Entry 2QD6 (X-ray diffraction, 1.28 A resolution); this record covers chains A and B.

Chain A:
Protein: Protease
Source organism: Human immunodeficiency virus 1
Notes: EC 3.4.23.16
UniProt: P03367 (POL_HV1BR); residues 1-99 here correspond to UniProt positions 501-599 (UniProt number = residue number + 500)
Sequence (99 residues; row label = number of the first residue in the row):
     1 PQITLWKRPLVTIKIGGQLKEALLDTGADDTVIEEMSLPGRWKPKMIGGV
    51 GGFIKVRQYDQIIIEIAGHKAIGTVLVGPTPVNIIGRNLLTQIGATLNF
Sequence notes: engineered mutation Lys7 (Gln507 in P03367), Ile33 (Leu533 in P03367), Val50 (Ile550 in P03367), Ile63 (Leu563 in P03367), Ala67 (Cys567 in P03367), Ala95 (Cys595 in P03367)
Metal / ion sites: Na+ near Asp60 (its only coordinating residue here)
Ligand contacts: rl-98065 (065; (3r,3as,6ar)-hexahydrofuro[2,3-b]furan-3-yl(2S,3R)-3-hydroxy-4-(N-isobutylbenzo[d][1,3]dioxole-5-sulfonamido)-1-phenylbutan-2-ylcarbamate): Arg8, Leu23, Asp25, Gly27, Ala28, Asp29, Asp30, Val32, Ile47, Gly48, Gly49, Val50, Pro81, Val82, Ile84
UniProt features mapped onto this chain:
  - region (Dimerization of protease): Pro1 to Leu5, Gly49, Gly51 to Lys55, Asn88 to Gly94, Thr96 to Phe99
  - active site: Asp25 (For protease activity)
  - site: Phe99 (Cleavage)
What the authors report for this chain:
  - binding site for rl-98065: Asp30, Val50

Chain B:
Protein: Protease
Source organism: Human immunodeficiency virus 1
Notes: EC 3.4.23.16
UniProt: P03367 (POL_HV1BR); residues 101-199 here correspond to UniProt positions 501-599 (UniProt number = residue number + 400)
Sequence (99 residues; numbered 101 to 199; the number before each row is that of its first residue):
   101 PQITLWKRPLVTIKIGGQLKEALLDTGADDTVIEEMSLPGRWKPKMIGGV
   151 GGFIKVRQYDQIIIEIAGHKAIGTVLVGPTPVNIIGRNLLTQIGATLNF
Sequence notes: engineered mutation Lys107 (Gln507 in P03367), Ile133 (Leu533 in P03367), Val150 (Ile550 in P03367), Ile163 (Leu563 in P03367), Ala167 (Cys567 in P03367), Ala195 (Cys595 in P03367)
Ligand contacts: rl-98065 (065; (3r,3as,6ar)-hexahydrofuro[2,3-b]furan-3-yl(2S,3R)-3-hydroxy-4-(N-isobutylbenzo[d][1,3]dioxole-5-sulfonamido)-1-phenylbutan-2-ylcarbamate): Arg108, Leu123, Asp125, Gly127, Ala128, Asp129, Asp130, Val132, Ile147, Gly148, Gly149, Val150, Pro181, Val182, Ile184
UniProt features mapped onto this chain:
  - region (Dimerization of protease): Pro101 to Leu105, Gly149, Gly151 to Lys155, Asn188 to Gly194, Thr196 to Phe199
  - active site: Asp125 (For protease activity)
  - site: Phe199 (Cleavage)

Chain A / chain B interface:
Contacting residue pairs (99):
  Pro1(A) with Leu197(B); Asn198(B); Phe199(B), hydrogen bond (backbone-backbone)
  Gln2(A) with Thr196(B), hydrogen bond; Leu197(B); Asn198(B), hydrogen bond
  Ile3(A) with Thr196(B); Leu197(B), hydrogen bond (backbone-backbone); Phe199(B), hydrophobic
  Leu5(A) with Thr126(B); Arg187(B), hydrogen bond (backbone-side chain); Leu190(B), hydrophobic; Thr191(B); Ala195(B)
  Trp6(A) with Arg187(B), hydrogen bond (backbone-side chain); Thr191(B)
  Lys7(A) with Arg187(B)
  Arg8(A) with Asp129(B), salt bridge; Arg187(B)
  Pro9(A) with Thr126(B); Arg187(B)
  Leu23(A) with Gly127(B)
  Leu24(A) with Thr126(B), hydrogen bond (backbone-side chain); Leu197(B), hydrophobic
  Asp25(A) with Asp125(B); Thr126(B); Gly127(B), hydrogen bond (side chain-backbone)
  Thr26(A) with Leu105(B); Pro109(B); Leu124(B), hydrogen bond (side chain-backbone); Asp125(B); Thr126(B), hydrogen bond (side chain-backbone); Leu197(B)
  Gly27(A) with Leu123(B); Asp125(B), hydrogen bond (backbone-side chain)
  Asp29(A) with Arg108(B), salt bridge
  Gly49(A) with Val150(B); Pro181(B)
  Val50(A) with Gly149(B); Val150(B); Gly151(B), hydrogen bond (backbone-backbone); Gly152(B); Ile154(B), hydrophobic; Pro179(B); Thr180(B); Pro181(B)
  Gly51(A) with Val150(B), hydrogen bond (backbone-backbone); Gly151(B); Gly152(B); Ile154(B)
  Gly52(A) with Val150(B); Gly151(B)
  Ile54(A) with Val150(B); Gly151(B)
  His69(A) with Phe199(B)
  Thr80(A) with Val150(B)
  Pro81(A) with Gly149(B); Val150(B)
  Arg87(A) with Leu105(B), hydrogen bond (side chain-backbone); Trp106(B), hydrogen bond (side chain-backbone); Lys107(B); Arg108(B); Pro109(B)
  Leu90(A) with Leu105(B), hydrophobic
  Thr91(A) with Leu105(B); Trp106(B)
  Gln92(A) with Trp106(B)
  Ile93(A) with Phe199(B)
  Gly94(A) with Asn198(B); Phe199(B)
  Ala95(A) with Leu105(B); Asn198(B); Phe199(B), hydrophobic
  Thr96(A) with Gln102(B); Ile103(B); Thr196(B); Leu197(B); Asn198(B), hydrogen bond (backbone-backbone)
  Leu97(A) with Pro101(B); Gln102(B); Ile103(B), hydrogen bond (backbone-backbone); Leu124(B), hydrophobic; Thr126(B); Thr196(B); Leu197(B), hydrophobic
  Asn98(A) with Pro101(B); Gln102(B), hydrogen bond; Gly194(B); Ala195(B); Thr196(B), hydrogen bond (backbone-backbone); Asn198(B)
  Phe99(A) with Pro101(B), hydrogen bond (backbone-backbone); Ile103(B), hydrophobic; Leu124(B), hydrophobic; Ala167(B), hydrophobic; His169(B); Ile193(B); Gly194(B); Ala195(B), hydrophobic
Interface residues without a listed pair, chain A (39 interface residues in all): Thr4, Ile47, Gly48, Phe53, Ala67, Pro79
Interface residues without a listed pair, chain B (37 interface residues in all): Thr104, Ile147, Ile184

Overview:
39 residues of chain A and 37 residues of chain B are in contact; the contacts include 20 hydrogen bonds and 2
salt bridges. Among the polar pairs are Arg8(A)-Asp129(B), Asp29(A)-Arg108(B) and Gln2(A)-Thr196(B). Rl-98065
is bound between chain A and chain B. The paper reports a binding site for rl-98065 at Asp30(A) and Val50(A).
Chain A and chain B are both Protease (Human immunodeficiency virus 1); the structure, HIV-1 Protease Mutant
I50V with potent Antiviral inhibitor GRL-98065, was determined by X-ray diffraction, deposited together with
2QCI, 2QD7, 2QD8 and 2Z4O.
